PDB entry 6OP4 | X-ray diffraction, 2.30 A resolution | chains B and D of the 4 polymer chains in the assembly

[Chain B (and D)]
Name: Nitrogenase molybdenum-iron protein beta chain
From: Azotobacter vinelandii
Notes: EC 1.18.6.1; chain D of this document is another copy of the same molecule, construct and numbering; everything in this record applies to it too
UniProtKB: P07329 (NIFK_AZOVI); residues 2-523 here = UniProt positions 2-523
Amino-acid sequence (522 residues; row label = number of the first residue in the row):
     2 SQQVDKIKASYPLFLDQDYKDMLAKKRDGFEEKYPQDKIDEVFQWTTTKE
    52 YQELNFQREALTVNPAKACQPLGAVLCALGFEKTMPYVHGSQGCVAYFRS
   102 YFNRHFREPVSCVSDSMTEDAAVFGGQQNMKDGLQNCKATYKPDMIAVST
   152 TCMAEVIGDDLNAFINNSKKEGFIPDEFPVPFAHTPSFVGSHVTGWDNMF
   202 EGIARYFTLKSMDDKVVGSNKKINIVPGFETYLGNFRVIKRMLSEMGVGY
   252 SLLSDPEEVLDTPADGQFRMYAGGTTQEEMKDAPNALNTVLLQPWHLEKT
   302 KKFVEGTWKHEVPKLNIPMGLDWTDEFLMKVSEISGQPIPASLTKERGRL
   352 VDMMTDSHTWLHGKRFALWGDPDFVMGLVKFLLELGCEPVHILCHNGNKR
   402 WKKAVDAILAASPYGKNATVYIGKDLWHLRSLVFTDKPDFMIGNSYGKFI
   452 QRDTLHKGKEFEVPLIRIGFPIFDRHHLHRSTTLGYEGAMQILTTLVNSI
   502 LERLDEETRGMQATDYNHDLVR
Bound ions: fe(8)-S(7) cluster Fe: Cys-70, Cys-95, Cys-153 (shared with 3 residues of chain A); Ca2+ site 1: Arg-108, Glu-109 (shared with Asp-353(D), Asp-357(D) of chain D); Ca2+ site 2: Asp-353, Asp-357 (shared with Arg-108(D), Glu-109(D) of chain D)
Ligand contacts: fe(8)-S(7) cluster (CLF): Cys-70, Pro-72, Ser-92, Gly-94, Cys-95, Tyr-98, Phe-99, Thr-152, Cys-153, Ser-188

[Chain B / chain D interface]
Pairs across the interface (126):
  Ser-11(B) / Tyr-517(D)  hydrogen bond (backbone-side chain)
  Ser-11(B) / Asn-518(D)  hydrogen bond
  Tyr-12(B) / Glu-508(D)  hydrogen bond
  Tyr-12(B) / Thr-509(D)
  Tyr-12(B) / Thr-515(D)
  Tyr-12(B) / Tyr-517(D)
  Tyr-12(B) / Asn-518(D)
  Phe-15(B) / Tyr-517(D)
  Lys-34(B) / Gln-513(D)  hydrogen bond
  Gln-37(B) / Gln-513(D)  hydrogen bond
  Arg-105(B) / Val-522(D)
  Arg-108(B) / Asp-357(D)
  Arg-108(B) / Arg-523(D)  hydrogen bond (side chain-backbone)
  Glu-109(B) / Asp-353(D)
  Arg-238(B) / Arg-350(D)
  Glu-259(B) / Lys-346(D)  salt bridge
  Glu-259(B) / Arg-350(D)  salt bridge
  Asp-262(B) / Arg-350(D)  salt bridge
  Pro-264(B) / Lys-346(D)
  Pro-264(B) / Gly-349(D)
  Ala-265(B) / Gly-349(D)  hydrogen bond (backbone-backbone)
  Ala-265(B) / Val-352(D)
  Ala-265(B) / Asp-353(D)
  Lys-346(B) / Glu-259(D)  salt bridge
  Lys-346(B) / Pro-264(D)
  Gly-349(B) / Pro-264(D)
  Gly-349(B) / Ala-265(D)  hydrogen bond (backbone-backbone)
  Arg-350(B) / Arg-238(D)
  Arg-350(B) / Glu-259(D)  salt bridge
  Arg-350(B) / Asp-262(D)  salt bridge
  Arg-350(B) / Arg-481(D)
  Val-352(B) / Ala-265(D)
  Asp-353(B) / Glu-109(D)
  Asp-353(B) / Ala-265(D)
  Met-354(B) / His-478(D)
  Met-354(B) / Arg-481(D)
  Asp-357(B) / Arg-108(D)
  Asp-357(B) / His-477(D)
  Asp-357(B) / His-478(D)
  Ser-358(B) / His-477(D)  hydrogen bond
  Ser-358(B) / His-478(D)  hydrogen bond
  Trp-361(B) / His-477(D)
  Ser-446(B) / Leu-521(D)
  Lys-449(B) / Asp-506(D)  salt bridge
  Lys-449(B) / His-519(D)
  Lys-449(B) / Asp-520(D)  hydrogen bond (side chain-backbone)
  Phe-450(B) / His-519(D)
  Phe-450(B) / Leu-521(D)  hydrophobic
  Gln-452(B) / Arg-510(D)
  Arg-453(B) / Arg-510(D)
  Arg-453(B) / Met-512(D)
  Arg-453(B) / Asp-516(D)
  Asp-454(B) / Met-512(D)
  Leu-456(B) / Arg-510(D)
  His-457(B) / Met-512(D)
  Glu-463(B) / Arg-510(D)  salt bridge
  Arg-468(B) / Asp-506(D)  salt bridge
  Phe-474(B) / Leu-521(D)
  Phe-474(B) / Val-522(D)
  Phe-474(B) / Arg-523(D)  hydrogen bond (backbone-backbone)
  Asp-475(B) / Leu-502(D)
  Asp-475(B) / Asp-506(D)
  Asp-475(B) / Leu-521(D)  hydrogen bond (backbone-backbone)
  Asp-475(B) / Arg-523(D)
  Arg-476(B) / Asn-499(D)
  Arg-476(B) / Glu-503(D)
  Arg-476(B) / Asp-506(D)  salt bridge
  His-477(B) / Asp-357(D)
  His-477(B) / Ser-358(D)  hydrogen bond
  His-477(B) / Trp-361(D)
  His-477(B) / Thr-495(D)
  His-477(B) / Val-498(D)
  His-477(B) / Asn-499(D)  hydrogen bond (backbone-side chain)
  His-477(B) / Leu-502(D)
  His-477(B) / Arg-523(D)  hydrogen bond (side chain-backbone)
  His-478(B) / Met-354(D)
  His-478(B) / Asp-357(D)
  His-478(B) / Ser-358(D)  hydrogen bond
  His-478(B) / Thr-495(D)
  Leu-479(B) / Asn-499(D)
  Arg-481(B) / Met-354(D)
  Thr-495(B) / His-477(D)
  Thr-495(B) / His-478(D)
  Val-498(B) / His-477(D)
  Asn-499(B) / Arg-476(D)
  Asn-499(B) / His-477(D)  hydrogen bond (side chain-backbone)
  Asn-499(B) / Leu-479(D)
  Leu-502(B) / Asp-475(D)
  Leu-502(B) / His-477(D)
  Glu-503(B) / Arg-476(D)
  Glu-503(B) / Glu-503(D)
  Asp-506(B) / Lys-449(D)  salt bridge
  Asp-506(B) / Arg-468(D)  salt bridge
  Asp-506(B) / Asp-475(D)
  Asp-506(B) / Arg-476(D)  salt bridge
  Glu-508(B) / Tyr-12(D)  hydrogen bond
  Arg-510(B) / Gln-452(D)
  Arg-510(B) / Arg-453(D)
  Arg-510(B) / Leu-456(D)
  Arg-510(B) / Glu-463(D)  salt bridge
  Met-512(B) / Arg-453(D)
  Met-512(B) / Asp-454(D)
  Met-512(B) / His-457(D)
  Gln-513(B) / Lys-34(D)  hydrogen bond
  Gln-513(B) / Gln-37(D)  hydrogen bond
  Ala-514(B) / Leu-16(D)
  Thr-515(B) / Tyr-12(D)
  Asp-516(B) / Arg-453(D)  salt bridge
  Tyr-517(B) / Ser-11(D)  hydrogen bond (side chain-backbone)
  Tyr-517(B) / Tyr-12(D)
  Tyr-517(B) / Phe-15(D)
  Asn-518(B) / Ser-11(D)
  Asn-518(B) / Tyr-12(D)
  His-519(B) / Lys-449(D)
  His-519(B) / Phe-450(D)
  Asp-520(B) / Lys-449(D)  hydrogen bond (backbone-side chain)
  Leu-521(B) / Ser-446(D)
  Leu-521(B) / Tyr-447(D)  hydrophobic
  Leu-521(B) / Phe-450(D)  hydrophobic
  Leu-521(B) / Phe-474(D)
  Leu-521(B) / Asp-475(D)
  Val-522(B) / Phe-474(D)
  Arg-523(B) / Arg-108(D)  hydrogen bond (backbone-side chain)
  Arg-523(B) / Phe-474(D)  hydrogen bond (backbone-backbone)
  Arg-523(B) / Asp-475(D)
  Arg-523(B) / His-477(D)  hydrogen bond (backbone-side chain)
Interface residues without a listed pair, chain B (69 interface residues in all): Pro-13, Leu-16, Phe-44, Glu-258, Thr-263, Tyr-447, Met-491, Leu-494, Leu-505, Thr-509
Interface residues without a listed pair, chain D (70 interface residues in all): Pro-13, Ile-40, Phe-44, Arg-105, Glu-258, Thr-263, Met-491, Leu-494, Leu-505, Ala-514

[Overview]
69 residues of chain B and 70 residues of chain D are in contact; the contacts include 26 hydrogen bonds and
15 salt bridges. Polar contacts include Glu-259(B)/Lys-346(D), Glu-259(B)/Arg-350(D) and
Asp-262(B)/Arg-350(D). Ligands of chain B: fe(8)-S(7) cluster.
Chain B and chain D are both Nitrogenase molybdenum-iron protein beta chain (Azotobacter vinelandii); the
structure, Selenium-incorporated, carbon monoxide-inhibited, reactivated FeMo-cofactor of nitrogenase from
Azotobacter vinelandii, was determined by X-ray diffraction, deposited together with 6OP1, 6OP2 and 6OP3.
